Entry 3F7R (X-ray diffraction, 2.04 A resolution); this record covers chain A.

== Chain A ==
Molecule: Integrin beta-4
From: Homo sapiens
Notes: fragment: Fibronectin type-III, residues 1126-1370
UniProt: P16144 (ITB4_HUMAN); residues 1126-1370 here = UniProt positions 1126-1370
Amino-acid sequence (249 residues; row label = number of the first residue in the row):
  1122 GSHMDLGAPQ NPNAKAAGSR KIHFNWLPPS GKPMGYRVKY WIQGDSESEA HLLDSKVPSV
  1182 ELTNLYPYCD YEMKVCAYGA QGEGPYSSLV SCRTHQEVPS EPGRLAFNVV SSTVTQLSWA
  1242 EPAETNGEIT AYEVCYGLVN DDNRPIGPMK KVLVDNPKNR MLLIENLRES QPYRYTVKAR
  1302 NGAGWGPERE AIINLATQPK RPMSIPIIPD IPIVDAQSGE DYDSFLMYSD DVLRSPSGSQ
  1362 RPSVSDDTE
Not modelled in the structure: 1122-1125, 1340-1370
Construct notes: expression tag (1122-1125)
Reported in the primary citation:
  - mutagenesis - C1190A/C1197A/C1213S/C1256S/K1272C/S1345C: decreased binding to CS locked

== In short ==
From the paper: C1190A/C1197A/C1213S/C1256S/K1272C/S1345C reduce binding to CS locked.
Chain A is Integrin beta-4 (Homo sapiens); the structure, First pair of Fibronectin type III domains and part
of the connecting segment of the integrin ..., was determined by X-ray diffraction together with 3F7P and 3F7Q
from the same study.
